PDB entry 7PT6 | electron microscopy, 3.20 A resolution | chains B and F of the 18 polymer chains in the assembly

== Chain B ==
Protein: DNA replication licensing factor MCM2
Source organism: Saccharomyces cerevisiae (strain ATCC 204508 / S288c)
Notes: EC 3.6.4.12
UniProtKB: P29469 (MCM2_YEAST); residues 1-868 here = UniProt positions 1-868
Amino-acid sequence (868 residues; each row starts with the number of its first residue):
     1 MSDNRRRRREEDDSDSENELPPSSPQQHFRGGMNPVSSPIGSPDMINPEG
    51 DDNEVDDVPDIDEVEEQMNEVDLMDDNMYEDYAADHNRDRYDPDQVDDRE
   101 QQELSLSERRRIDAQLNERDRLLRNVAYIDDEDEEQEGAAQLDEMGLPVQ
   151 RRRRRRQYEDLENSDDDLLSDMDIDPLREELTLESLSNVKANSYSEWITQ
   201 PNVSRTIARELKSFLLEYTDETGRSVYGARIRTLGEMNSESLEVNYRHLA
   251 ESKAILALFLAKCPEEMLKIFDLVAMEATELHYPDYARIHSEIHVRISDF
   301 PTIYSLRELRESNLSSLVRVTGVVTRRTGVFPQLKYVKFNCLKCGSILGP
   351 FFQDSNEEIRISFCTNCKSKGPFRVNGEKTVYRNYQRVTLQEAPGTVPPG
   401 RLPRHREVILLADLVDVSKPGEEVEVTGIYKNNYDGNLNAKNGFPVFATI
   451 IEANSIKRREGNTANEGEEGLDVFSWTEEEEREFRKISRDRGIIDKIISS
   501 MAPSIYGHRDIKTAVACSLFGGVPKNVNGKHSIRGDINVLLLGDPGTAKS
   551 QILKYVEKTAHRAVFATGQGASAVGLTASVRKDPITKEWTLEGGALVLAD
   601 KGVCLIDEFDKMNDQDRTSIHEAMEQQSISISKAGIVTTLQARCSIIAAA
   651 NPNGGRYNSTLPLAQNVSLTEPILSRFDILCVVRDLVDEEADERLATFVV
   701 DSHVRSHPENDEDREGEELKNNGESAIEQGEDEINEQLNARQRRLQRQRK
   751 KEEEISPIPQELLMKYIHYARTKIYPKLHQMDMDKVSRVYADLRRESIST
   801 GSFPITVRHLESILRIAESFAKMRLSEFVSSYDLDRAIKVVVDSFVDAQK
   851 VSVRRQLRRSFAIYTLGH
Not modelled in the structure: 1-177, 436-438, 461-471, 712-755, 865-868
UniProt features mapped onto this chain:
  - zinc finger: Cys341 to Cys367 (C4-type)
  - motif: Ser675 to Asp678 (Arginine finger)
  - binding site (ATP): Gly543 to Ser550
  - modified residue (Phosphoserine): Ser14, Ser16, Ser23, Ser164, Ser170

== Chain F ==
Protein: DNA replication licensing factor MCM6
Source organism: Saccharomyces cerevisiae (strain ATCC 204508 / S288c)
Notes: EC 3.6.4.12
UniProtKB: P53091 (MCM6_YEAST); numbering as in UniProt (aligned over 1-1017)
Amino-acid sequence (1017 residues; numbered 1 to 1017; the number before each row is that of its first residue):
     1 MSSPFPADTPSSNRPSNSSPPPSSIGAGFGSSSGLDSQIGSRLHFPSSSQ
    51 PHVSNSQTGPFVNDSTQFSSQRLQTDGSATNDMEGNEPARSFKSRALNHV
   101 KKVDDVTGEKVREAFEQFLEDFSVQSTDTGEVEKVYRAQIEFMKIYDLNT
   151 IYIDYQHLSMRENGALAMAISEQYYRFLPFLQKGLRRVVRKYAPELLNTS
   201 DSLKRSEGDEGQADEDEQQDDDMNGSSLPRDSGSSAAPGNGTSAMATRSI
   251 TTSTSPEQTERVFQISFFNLPTVHRIRDIRSEKIGSLLSISGTVTRTSEV
   301 RPELYKASFTCDMCRAIVDNVEQSFKYTEPTFCPNPSCENRAFWTLNVTR
   351 SRFLDWQKVRIQENANEIPTGSMPRTLDVILRGDSVERAKPGDRCKFTGV
   401 EIVVPDVTQLGLPGVKPSSTLDTRGISKTTEGLNSGVTGLRSLGVRDLTY
   451 KISFLACHVISIGSNIGASSPDANSNNRETELQMAANLQANNVYQDNERD
   501 QEVFLNSLSSDEINELKEMVKDEHIYDKLVRSIAPAVFGHEAVKKGILLQ
   551 MLGGVHKSTVEGIKLRGDINICVVGDPSTSKSQFLKYVVGFAPRSVYTSG
   601 KASSAAGLTAAVVRDEEGGDYTIEAGALMLADNGICCIDEFDKMDISDQV
   651 AIHEAMEQQTISIAKAGIHATLNARTSILAAANPVGGRYNRKLSLRGNLN
   701 MTAPIMSRFDLFFVILDDCNEKIDTELASHIVDLHMKRDEAIEPPFSAEQ
   751 LRRYIKYARTFKPILTKEARSYLVEKYKELRKDDAQGFSRSSYRITVRQL
   801 ESMIRLSEAIARANCVDEITPSFIAEAYDLLRQSIIRVDVDDVEMDEEFD
   851 NIESQSHAASGNNDDNDDGTGSGVITSEPPADIEEGQSEATARPGTSEKK
   901 KTTVTYDKYVSMMNMIVRKIAEVDREGAEELTAVDIVDWYLLQKENDLGS
   951 LAEYWEERRLAFKVIKRLVKDRILMEIHGTRHNLRDLENEENENNKTVYV
  1001 IHPNCEVLDQLEPQDSS
Not modelled in the structure: 1-99, 201-258, 431-440, 463-496, 839-1017
UniProt features mapped onto this chain:
  - motif: Ser707 to Asp710 (Arginine finger)
  - binding site (ATP): Gly575 to Ser582
  - modified residue: Ser78 (Phosphoserine), Ser249 (Phosphoserine), Ser372 (Phosphoserine), Thr766 (Phosphothreonine)

== How chain B and chain F interact ==
Contacting residue pairs (115; chain B residue first):
  Glu196(B) with Arg350(F), salt bridge
  Arg310(B) with Val300(F); Asp355(F); Val386(F); Glu387(F)
  Glu311(B) with Phe353(F); Leu354(F); Asp355(F), hydrogen bond (backbone-side chain)
  Leu314(B) with Phe353(F), hydrophobic
  Ser315(B) with Thr349(F)
  Thr325(B) with His669(F)
  Arg326(B) with Gly667(F), hydrogen bond (side chain-backbone); His669(F)
  Gln391(B) with Thr671(F), hydrogen bond (side chain-backbone)
  Pro394(B) with Thr671(F); Asn673(F), hydrogen bond (backbone-side chain); Arg675(F)
  Val397(B) with Asn673(F); Arg675(F), hydrogen bond (backbone-side chain)
  Pro398(B) with Arg675(F)
  Pro399(B) with Lys390(F), hydrogen bond (backbone-side chain); Asn497(F); Asp632(F); Asn633(F); Arg675(F)
  Gly400(B) with Lys390(F); Arg594(F); Asp632(F), hydrogen bond (backbone-side chain)
  Arg401(B) with Glu387(F), salt bridge; Ala389(F); Lys390(F)
  Leu402(B) with Pro391(F), hydrophobic; Ala625(F), hydrophobic; Met629(F), hydrophobic
  Pro403(B) with Thr671(F); Leu672(F)
  Arg404(B) with Thr297(F), hydrogen bond; Ser298(F), hydrogen bond (side chain-backbone); Glu299(F); Gln357(F); Glu387(F), salt bridge
  His405(B) with Glu299(F), salt bridge
  Arg406(B) with Glu299(F), salt bridge
  Asn432(B) with Pro302(F); Val348(F); Phe353(F)
  Tyr434(B) with Leu346(F); Val348(F), hydrophobic
  Asn439(B) with Lys326(F)
  Lys441(B) with Asp620(F), salt bridge
  Asn442(B) with Trp356(F); Lys358(F), hydrogen bond
  Gly443(B) with Phe325(F); Lys326(F)
  Phe444(B) with Glu303(F); Trp356(F); Ile380(F), hydrophobic; Ile402(F), hydrophobic
  Pro445(B) with Glu303(F); Leu304(F), hydrogen bond (backbone-backbone); Phe325(F)
  Val446(B) with Arg301(F); Pro302(F); Trp356(F), hydrophobic
  Phe447(B) with Arg301(F); Pro302(F), hydrogen bond (backbone-backbone); Leu304(F), hydrophobic; Leu346(F), hydrophobic; Phe353(F), hydrophobic
  Thr449(B) with Pro302(F)
  Pro545(B) with Thr796(F)
  Gln569(B) with Val650(F)
  Gly570(B) with Val650(F); Glu654(F)
  Ala571(B) with Glu654(F), hydrogen bond (backbone-side chain)
  Ile585(B) with Ala666(F)
  Lys611(B) with Thr702(F); Pro704(F)
  Gly654(B) with Arg696(F), hydrogen bond (backbone-side chain)
  Arg656(B) with Arg794(F)
  Asp685(B) with Arg781(F), salt bridge; Ile795(F); Thr796(F)
  Leu686(B) with Arg781(F), hydrogen bond (backbone-side chain)
  Val687(B) with Ala785(F), hydrophobic
  Glu689(B) with Lys778(F), salt bridge; Lys782(F), salt bridge
  Asp692(B) with Tyr777(F); Arg781(F), salt bridge
  Glu693(B) with Val774(F); Lys778(F), salt bridge
  Leu695(B) with Val797(F), hydrophobic
  Ala696(B) with Tyr777(F), hydrophobic; Leu800(F), hydrophobic
  Thr697(B) with Val774(F)
  Val699(B) with Val797(F), hydrophobic; Leu800(F), hydrophobic; Glu801(F)
  Val700(B) with Arg770(F)
  His703(B) with Lys557(F), hydrogen bond; Leu565(F); Glu801(F); Ile804(F)
  Val704(B) with Arg770(F)
  Ser706(B) with Lys557(F); Ser558(F), hydrogen bond (backbone-backbone); Thr559(F)
  His707(B) with Lys557(F); Lys762(F); Pro763(F), hydrogen bond (side chain-backbone); Ile764(F)
  Pro708(B) with His556(F); Lys557(F)
  Glu709(B) with Lys762(F)
  Asp711(B) with Ile764(F)
Interface residues without a listed pair, chain B (60 interface residues in all): Arg307, Gly395, Ser504, Gly546
Interface residues without a listed pair, chain F (79 interface residues in all): Tyr327, Arg382, Arg388, Val404, Val555, Glu561, Ile623, Ile668, Leu765, Leu773, Arg798

== In short ==
Chain B and chain F form an interface of 60 and 79 residues respectively; the contacts include 18 hydrogen
bonds and 11 salt bridges. Polar pairs include Glu196(B)-Arg350(F), Arg401(B)-Glu387(F) and
Arg404(B)-Glu387(F).
Here chain B is DNA replication licensing factor MCM2 and chain F is DNA replication licensing factor MCM6,
both from Saccharomyces cerevisiae (strain ATCC 204508 / S288c). Entry 7PT6 (Structure of MCM2-7 DH complexed
with Cdc7-Dbf4 in the presence of ATPgS, state III) was determined by electron microscopy together with 7PT7
from the same study.
